PDB entry 1F4Q | X-ray diffraction, 1.90 A resolution | chains A and B

== Chain A (and B) ==
Molecule: Grancalcin
From: Homo sapiens
Notes: chain B of this document is another copy of the same molecule, construct and numbering; everything in this record applies to it too
UniProtKB: P28676 (GRAN_HUMAN); residue numbers follow UniProt; this construct covers 53-217
Amino-acid sequence (165 residues; each row starts with the number of its first residue):
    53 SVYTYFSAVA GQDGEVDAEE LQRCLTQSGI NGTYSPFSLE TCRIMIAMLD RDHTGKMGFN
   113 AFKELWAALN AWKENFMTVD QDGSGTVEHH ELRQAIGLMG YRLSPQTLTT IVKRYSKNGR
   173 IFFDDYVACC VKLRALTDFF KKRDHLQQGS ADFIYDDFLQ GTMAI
Not modelled in the structure: 133-136 (chain B: fully traced)
Construct notes: conflict K193 (Arg in P28676), D204 (Asn in P28676)
UniProt features mapped onto this chain:
  - binding site (Ca(2+)): D65, D69, E71, D132, D134, S136, T138, E143

== How chain A and chain B interact ==
Residue-residue contacts - 87 pairs, chain A then chain B:
  L91(A) - K169(B)
  E92(A) - E92(B)
  E92(A) - R166(B)  salt bridge
  R95(A) - R166(B)  hydrogen bond (side chain-backbone)
  R95(A) - Y167(B)  hydrogen bond (side chain-backbone)
  R95(A) - K169(B)
  R95(A) - D177(B)  salt bridge
  T106(A) - K165(B)
  Y153(A) - Y207(B)
  L155(A) - Y207(B)  hydrophobic
  L155(A) - D208(B)
  L155(A) - L211(B)  hydrophobic
  S156(A) - D208(B)  hydrogen bond
  Q158(A) - Q212(B)
  T159(A) - D208(B)  hydrogen bond
  T159(A) - Q212(B)
  T162(A) - Q212(B)  hydrogen bond
  T162(A) - A216(B)
  K165(A) - T106(B)
  R166(A) - E92(B)  salt bridge
  R166(A) - R95(B)  hydrogen bond (backbone-side chain)
  R166(A) - I96(B)
  R166(A) - M215(B)  hydrogen bond (side chain-backbone)
  R166(A) - A216(B)  hydrogen bond (side chain-backbone)
  R166(A) - I217(B)  hydrogen bond (side chain-backbone)
  Y167(A) - R95(B)  hydrogen bond (backbone-side chain)
  K169(A) - D69(B)  salt bridge
  K169(A) - E71(B)
  D177(A) - R95(B)  salt bridge
  C181(A) - M215(B)  hydrophobic
  K184(A) - T214(B)  hydrogen bond (side chain-backbone)
  K184(A) - M215(B)
  K184(A) - I217(B)  hydrogen bond (side chain-backbone)
  L185(A) - M215(B)  hydrophobic
  L188(A) - F210(B)
  L188(A) - L211(B)  hydrophobic
  L188(A) - T214(B)
  L188(A) - M215(B)  hydrophobic
  T189(A) - Y207(B)  hydrogen bond
  F191(A) - F210(B)  hydrophobic
  F192(A) - F205(B)
  F192(A) - Y207(B)
  F192(A) - F210(B)  hydrophobic
  G201(A) - I206(B)
  G201(A) - Y207(B)  hydrogen bond (backbone-backbone)
  S202(A) - D204(B)  hydrogen bond
  S202(A) - F205(B)  hydrogen bond (side chain-backbone)
  A203(A) - A203(B)
  A203(A) - D204(B)  hydrogen bond (backbone-side chain)
  A203(A) - F205(B)  hydrogen bond (backbone-backbone)
  D204(A) - A203(B)
  D204(A) - D204(B)
  F205(A) - F192(B)
  F205(A) - S202(B)
  F205(A) - A203(B)  hydrogen bond (backbone-backbone)
  F205(A) - F205(B)  hydrophobic
  F205(A) - F210(B)  hydrophobic
  I206(A) - G201(B)
  Y207(A) - Y153(B)
  Y207(A) - L155(B)  hydrophobic
  Y207(A) - T189(B)  hydrogen bond
  Y207(A) - F192(B)
  Y207(A) - G201(B)  hydrogen bond (backbone-backbone)
  D208(A) - L155(B)
  D208(A) - S156(B)  hydrogen bond
  D208(A) - T159(B)  hydrogen bond
  F210(A) - L188(B)
  F210(A) - F191(B)  hydrophobic
  F210(A) - F192(B)  hydrophobic
  F210(A) - F210(B)  hydrophobic
  L211(A) - L155(B)  hydrophobic
  L211(A) - L188(B)  hydrophobic
  Q212(A) - Q158(B)
  Q212(A) - T159(B)
  Q212(A) - T162(B)  hydrogen bond
  T214(A) - K184(B)  hydrogen bond (backbone-side chain)
  T214(A) - L188(B)
  T214(A) - T214(B)
  M215(A) - R166(B)  hydrogen bond (backbone-side chain)
  M215(A) - Y167(B)
  M215(A) - K184(B)
  M215(A) - L185(B)  hydrophobic
  M215(A) - L188(B)  hydrophobic
  A216(A) - T162(B)
  A216(A) - R166(B)  hydrogen bond (backbone-side chain)
  I217(A) - R166(B)  hydrogen bond (backbone-side chain)
  I217(A) - K184(B)  hydrogen bond (backbone-side chain)
Interface residues without a listed pair, chain A (41 interface residues in all): I96, H105, G107, I163
Interface residues without a listed pair, chain B (43 interface residues in all): E72, H105, G107, I163, C181

== In short ==
Chain A and chain B form an interface of 41 and 43 residues respectively, with 29 hydrogen bonds and 5 salt
bridges. Among the polar pairs are E92(A)-R166(B), R95(A)-D177(B) and K169(A)-D69(B). From UniProt: 8
Ca2+-binding residues on chain A.
Chain A and chain B are both Grancalcin (Homo sapiens); the structure, Crystal structure of apo grancalcin,
was determined by X-ray diffraction (same publication as 1F4O).
